8G57 - chains G and J of the 11 polymer chains in the assembly; structure by electron microscopy, 3.07 A resolution.

== Chain G ==
Molecule: Histone H2A type 1-B/E
Source organism: Homo sapiens
UniProtKB: P04908 (H2A1B_HUMAN); residues 1-129 here correspond to UniProt positions 2-130 (UniProt number = residue number + 1)
Amino-acid sequence (129 residues; numbered 1 to 129; the number before each row is that of its first residue):
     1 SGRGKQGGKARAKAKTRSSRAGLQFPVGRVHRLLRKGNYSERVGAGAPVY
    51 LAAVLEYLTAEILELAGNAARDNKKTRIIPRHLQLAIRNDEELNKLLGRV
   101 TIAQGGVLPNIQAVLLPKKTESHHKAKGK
Not modelled in the structure: 1-10, 129
UniProt features mapped onto this chain:
  - modified residue: Ser1 (N-acetylserine), Arg3 (Citrulline), Lys5 (N6-(2-hydroxyisobutyryl)lysine), Lys9 (N6-(2-hydroxyisobutyryl)lysine), Lys13 (N6-(beta-hydroxybutyryl)lysine), Lys36 (N6-(2-hydroxyisobutyryl)lysine), Lys74 (N6-(2-hydroxyisobutyryl)lysine), Lys75 (N6-(2-hydroxyisobutyryl)lysine), Lys95 (N6-(2-hydroxyisobutyryl)lysine), Gln104 (N5-methylglutamine), Lys118 (N6-(2-hydroxyisobutyryl)lysine), Lys119 (N6-crotonyllysine), Thr120 (Phosphothreonine), Lys125 (N6-crotonyllysine)
  - cross-link (Glycyl lysine isopeptide (Lys-Gly)): Lys13 (interchain with G-Cter in ubiquitin), Lys15 (interchain with G-Cter in ubiquitin), Lys119 (interchain with G-Cter in ubiquitin)

== Chain J ==
Molecule: DNA strand 2
Sequence (150 nucleotides; row label = number of the first residue in the row):
     1 ATCGAGAATCCCGGTGCCGAGGCCGCTCAATTGGTCGTAGACAGCTCTAG
    51 CACCGCTTAAACGCACGTACGCGCTGTCCCCCGCGTTTTAACCGCCAAGG
   101 GGATTACTCCCTAGTCTCCAGGCACGTGTCAGATATATACATCCTGTGCA

== Chain G / chain J interface ==
Contacting residue pairs (14; chain G residue first):
  Arg29(G) - DG122(J)  phosphate contact
  Arg29(G) - DC123(J)  salt bridge to the phosphate
  Arg42(G) - DT112(J)  phosphate contact
  Arg42(G) - DA113(J)  phosphate contact
  Val43(G) - DT112(J)  sugar contact
  Val43(G) - DA113(J)  hydrogen bond to the phosphate
  Gly44(G) - DT112(J)  phosphate contact
  Ala45(G) - DT112(J)  hydrogen bond to the phosphate
  Lys75(G) - DG132(J)  phosphate contact
  Lys75(G) - DA133(J)  salt bridge to the phosphate
  Thr76(G) - DA131(J)  hydrogen bond to the phosphate
  Thr76(G) - DG132(J)  hydrogen bond to the phosphate
  Arg77(G) - DA131(J)  hydrogen bond to the sugar
  Arg77(G) - DG132(J)  hydrogen bond to the phosphate
Interface residues without a listed pair, chain G (10 interface residues in all): Thr16, Arg35
Interface residues without a listed pair, chain J (8 interface residues in all): DG121

== Overview ==
10 residues of chain G and 8 residues of chain J are in contact, with 6 hydrogen bonds and 2 salt bridges.
Polar pairs include Arg77(G)-DA131(J), Val43(G)-DA113(J) and Ala45(G)-DT112(J).
Chain G is Histone H2A type 1-B/E (Homo sapiens) and chain J is DNA strand 2; the structure, Structure of
nucleosome-bound Sirtuin 6 deacetylase, was determined by electron microscopy.
